8VN7 - chains C and A of the 6 polymer chains in the assembly; structure by X-ray diffraction, 1.67 A resolution.

# Chain C
Molecule: 13-nt DNA strand
Sequence (13 nucleotides; each row starts with the number of its first residue):
   401 TTGACTCTCT TAA
Ion coordination: Mg2+: DA413 (shared with 1 residue of chain B; 1 residue of chain c); Na+: DA413 (shared with 1 residue of chain B; 1 residue of chain c)

# Chain A
Molecule: Intron-encoded endonuclease I-PpoI
Source organism: Physarum polycephalum
Notes: EC 3.1.-.-
Reference sequence: Q94702 (PPO1_PHYPO); numbering as in UniProt (aligned over 2-163)
Chain sequence (162 residues; numbered 2 to 163; the number before each row is that of its first residue):
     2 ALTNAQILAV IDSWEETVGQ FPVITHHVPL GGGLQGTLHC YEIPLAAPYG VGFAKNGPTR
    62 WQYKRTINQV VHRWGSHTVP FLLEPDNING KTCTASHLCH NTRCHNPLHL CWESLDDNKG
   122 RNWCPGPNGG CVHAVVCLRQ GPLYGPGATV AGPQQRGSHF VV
Ion coordination: Zn2+ site 1: Cys-41, Cys-100, Cys-105, His-110; Mg2+: Asn-119 (shared with 1 residue of chain D; 1 residue of chain d); Na+: Asn-119 (shared with 1 residue of chain D; 1 residue of chain d); Zn2+ site 2: Cys-125, Cys-132, His-134, Cys-138
What the authors report for this chain:
  - mutagenesis - H78A/H98A, H98A: decreased catalytic activity
  - mutagenesis - H78A: unchanged catalytic activity
  - catalytic residues: His-78, His-98
  - mutagenesis - H98A: abolished binding to metal ion

# Chain C / chain A interface
Residue-residue contacts - 18 pairs, chain C then chain A:
  DT401(C) / Thr-67(A)  phosphate contact
  DT402(C) / Arg-66(A)  salt bridge to the phosphate
  DT402(C) / Thr-67(A)  base contact
  DG403(C) / Val-52(A)  phosphate contact
  DG403(C) / Gly-53(A)  hydrogen bond to the phosphate
  DG403(C) / Lys-65(A)  hydrogen bond to the base
  DA404(C) / Ala-48(A)  phosphate contact
  DA404(C) / Pro-49(A)  phosphate contact
  DA404(C) / Ala-55(A)  base contact
  DA404(C) / Lys-65(A)  base contact
  DC405(C) / Ala-48(A)  phosphate contact
  DC405(C) / Lys-56(A)  base contact
  DT406(C) / Lys-56(A)  base contact
  DT406(C) / Asn-57(A)  base contact
  DC407(C) / Asn-57(A)  hydrogen bond to the base
  DT411(C) / Leu-116(A)  base contact
  DT411(C) / Lys-120(A)  hydrogen bond to the base
  DA412(C) / Asp-117(A)  sugar contact
Also at the interface, not in a pair above, chain C (12 interface residues in all): DT408, DT410, DA413
Also at the interface, not in a pair above, chain A (17 interface residues in all): Tyr-50, Phe-54, Val-72, Arg-74

# In short
Chain C and chain A form an interface of 12 and 17 residues respectively, with 4 hydrogen bonds and 1 salt
bridge. Polar pairs include DG403(C)/Lys-65(A), DC407(C)/Asn-57(A) and DT411(C)/Lys-120(A). The paper reports
catalytic residues His-78(A) and His-98(A); H78A/H98A and H98A of chain A reduce catalytic activity.
Here chain C is a 13-nt DNA strand and chain A is Intron-encoded endonuclease I-PpoI (Physarum polycephalum).
Entry 8VN7 (Homing endonuclease I-PpoI-DNA complex:reaction at pH8.0 (Tris) with 500 uM Mg2+ for 20s) was
determined by X-ray diffraction, deposited together with 8VMO, 8VMP, 8VMQ, 8VMR, 8VMS, 8VMT and 35 further
entries.
